Entry 8AV6 (electron microscopy, 4.68 A resolution (low resolution: residue-level contacts below are approximate; hydrogen-bond / salt-bridge calls are withheld)); this record covers chains K and O of the 20 polymer chains in the assembly.

== Chain K ==
Molecule: 227-nt DNA strand
Sequence (227 nucleotides; numbered -73 to 153; the number before each row is that of its first residue; numbers below 1 keep their minus sign (DC-73 is residue -73)):
   -73 CTGGAGAATCCCGGTGCCGAGGCCGCTCAATTGGTCGTAGACAGCTCTAG
   -23 CACCGCTTAAACGCACGTACGCGCTGTCCCCCGCGTTTTAACCGCCAAGG
    27 GGATTACTCCCTAGTCTCCAGGCACGTGTCAGATATATACATCCTGTGCA
    77 TGTATTGAACAGCGACCTTGCCGGTGCCAGTCGGATAGTGTTCCGAGCTC
   127 CCACTCTAGAGGATCCCCGGGTACCGA
Unresolved in the structure: -73, 80-153

== Chain O ==
Protein: Histone H2A
Organism: Homo sapiens
UniProt: A0A8C0K5D3 (A0A8C0K5D3_CANLU); residues 1-129 here correspond to UniProt positions 2-130 (UniProt number = residue number + 1)
Chain sequence (129 residues; row label = number of the first residue in the row):
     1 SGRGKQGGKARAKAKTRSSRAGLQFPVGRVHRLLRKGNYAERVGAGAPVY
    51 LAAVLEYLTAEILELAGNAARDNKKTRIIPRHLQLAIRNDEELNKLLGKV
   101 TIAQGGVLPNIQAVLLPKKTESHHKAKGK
Unresolved in the structure: 1-11, 118-129

== Interface between chain K and chain O ==
Residue-residue contacts (10; chain K residue first):
  DA-54(K) - Arg77(O)
  DA-44(K) - Arg32(O)
  DT-43(K) - Ala14(O)
  DT-43(K) - Lys15(O)
  DT-43(K) - Thr16(O)
  DT-43(K) - Arg17(O)
  DT-42(K) - Ala12(O)
  DT-42(K) - Lys15(O)
  DG-41(K) - Ala12(O)
  DA-35(K) - Arg42(O)
Also at the interface, not in a pair above, chain O (11 interface residues in all): Lys13, Arg20, Gly28

== Overview ==
6 residues of chain K and 11 residues of chain O are in contact.
Chain K is a 227-nt DNA strand and chain O is Histone H2A (Homo sapiens); the structure, CryoEM structure of
INO80 core nucleosome complex in closed grappler conformation, was determined by electron microscopy together
with 8ATF from the same study.
